8A4J - chains A and B; structure by X-ray diffraction, 2.68 A resolution.

[Chain A (and B)]
Protein: Ganglioside-induced differentiation-associated protein 1
Organism: Homo sapiens
Notes: chain B of this document is another copy of the same molecule, construct and numbering; everything in this record applies to it too
UniProtKB: Q8TB36 (GDAP1_HUMAN); residue numbers follow UniProt; this construct covers 23-302
Chain sequence (280 residues; numbered 23 to 302; the number before each row is that of its first residue):
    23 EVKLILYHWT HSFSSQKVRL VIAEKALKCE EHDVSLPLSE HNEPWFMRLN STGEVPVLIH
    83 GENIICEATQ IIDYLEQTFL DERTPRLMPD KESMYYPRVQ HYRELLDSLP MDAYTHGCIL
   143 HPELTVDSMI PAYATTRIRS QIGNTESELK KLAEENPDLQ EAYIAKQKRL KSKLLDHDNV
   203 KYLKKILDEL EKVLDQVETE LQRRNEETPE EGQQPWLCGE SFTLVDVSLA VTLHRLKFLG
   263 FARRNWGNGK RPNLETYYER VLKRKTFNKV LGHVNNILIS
Disordered / not traced: 73-75, 161-188 (chain B: 73-76, 163-199, 229-235)
Differences from the reference sequence: variant Val-247 (Ala in Q8TB36)
Curated features (UniProtKB/Swiss-Prot):
  - modified residue: Lys-203 (N6-acetyllysine)
  - cross-link (Glycyl lysine isopeptide (Lys-Gly)): Lys-50 (interchain with G-Cter in ubiquitin), Lys-172 (interchain with G-Cter in ubiquitin), Lys-173 (interchain with G-Cter in ubiquitin), Lys-188 (interchain with G-Cter in ubiquitin), Lys-190 (interchain with G-Cter in ubiquitin), Lys-203 (interchain with G-Cter in ubiquitin), Lys-206 (interchain with G-Cter in ubiquitin), Lys-207 (interchain with G-Cter in ubiquitin), Lys-214 (interchain with G-Cter in ubiquitin)
What the authors report for this chain:
  - contacts within the chain: Arg-120/Cys-240 (backbone contact), Val-121/Val-247 (hydrophobic contact), Tyr-124/Val-247 (hydrophobic contact), Cys-240/Val-247 (hydrophobic contact), Thr-245/Val-247 (hydrophobic contact), Trp-238/Arg-282, Gln-236/Arg-282 (backbone contact)
  - disease-associated variants - H256R: decreased stability

[Chain A / chain B interface]
Cross-chain cystine bridges: Cys-88(A)/Cys-88(B)
Pairs across the interface (25):
  Tyr-29(A) with Tyr-29(B), hydrogen bond; Ile-81(B), hydrophobic; Ile-86(B)
  Trp-31(A) with Glu-84(B), hydrogen bond (side chain-backbone); Ile-86(B), hydrophobic
  Val-56(A) with Gly-83(B); Glu-84(B)
  Ser-57(A) with Glu-84(B)
  Leu-58(A) with Glu-84(B), hydrogen bond (backbone-side chain)
  Arg-70(A) with Glu-84(B), salt bridge
  Val-77(A) with Ile-86(B)
  Val-79(A) with Val-79(B), hydrophobic
  Ile-81(A) with Tyr-29(B), hydrophobic
  Gly-83(A) with Val-56(B)
  Glu-84(A) with Trp-31(B), hydrogen bond (backbone-side chain); Val-56(B); Ser-57(B); Leu-58(B), hydrogen bond (side chain-backbone); Arg-70(B), salt bridge
  Ile-86(A) with Tyr-29(B); His-30(B); Val-56(B), hydrophobic; Val-77(B); Val-79(B), hydrophobic
  Cys-88(A) with Cys-88(B), disulfide
Also at the interface, not in a pair above, chain A (15 interface residues in all): Ile-27, His-30
Also at the interface, not in a pair above, chain B (15 interface residues in all): Ile-27

[In short]
The chain A/chain B interface involves 15 residues from each chain, with 1 disulfide bond, 5 hydrogen bonds
and 2 salt bridges. Polar contacts include Arg-70(A)/Glu-84(B), Tyr-29(A)/Tyr-29(B) and Trp-31(A)/Glu-84(B).
From the paper: H256R of chain A reduces stability; contacts within the chain involving Arg-120(A), Cys-240(A)
and Val-121(A) among others.
Chain A and chain B are both Ganglioside-induced differentiation-associated protein 1 (Homo sapiens); the
structure, Human GDAP1, A247V mutant, was determined by X-ray diffraction, deposited together with 8A4K and
7B2G.
